PDB entry 3G38 | X-ray diffraction, 3.04 A resolution | chains A and G of the 3 polymer chains in the assembly

Chain A:
Name: Exodeoxyribonuclease
Source organism: Methanothermobacter thermautotrophicus
Notes: EC 3.1.11.2
Reference sequence: O26314 (O26314_METTH); numbering as in UniProt (aligned over 1-257)
Chain sequence (265 residues; numbered 1 to 265; the number before each row is that of its first residue):
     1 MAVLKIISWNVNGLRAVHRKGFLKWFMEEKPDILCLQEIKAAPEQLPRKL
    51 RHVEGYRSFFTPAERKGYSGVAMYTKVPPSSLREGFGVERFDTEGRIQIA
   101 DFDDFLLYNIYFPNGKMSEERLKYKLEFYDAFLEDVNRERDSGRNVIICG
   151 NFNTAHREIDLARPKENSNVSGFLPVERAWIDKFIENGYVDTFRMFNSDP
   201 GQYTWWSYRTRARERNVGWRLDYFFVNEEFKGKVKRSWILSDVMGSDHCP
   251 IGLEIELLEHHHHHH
Disordered / not traced: 1, 259-265
Construct notes: engineered mutation Ala2 (Thr in O26314), Asn151 (Asp in O26314); expression tag (258-265)

Chain G:
Molecule: 10-nt DNA strand
Sequence (10 nucleotides; each row starts with the number of its first residue):
     1 CCTGUGCGAT
Disordered / not traced: 10

Interface between chain A and chain G:
Contacting residue pairs (15):
  Asn10(A) with DA9(G), hydrogen bond to the phosphate
  Glu38(A) with DG8(G), sugar contact; DA9(G), phosphate contact
  Arg65(A) with DG6(G), phosphate contact; DC7(G), salt bridge to the phosphate
  Tyr68(A) with DC7(G), phosphate contact; DG8(G), hydrogen bond to the phosphate
  Tyr111(A) with DG8(G), sugar contact; DA9(G), hydrogen bond to the phosphate
  Asn114(A) with DG8(G), hydrogen bond to the phosphate
  Met117(A) with DC7(G), base contact; DG8(G), base contact
  Asn151(A) with DA9(G), hydrogen bond to the phosphate
  Asn153(A) with DA9(G), hydrogen bond to the phosphate
  His248(A) with DA9(G), salt bridge to the phosphate
Other interface residues (no listed pair), chain A (16 interface residues in all): Asn12, Lys40, Arg96, Trp205, Tyr208, Asp247

In short:
16 residues of chain A face 4 of chain G across their interface; the contacts include 6 hydrogen bonds and 2
salt bridges. Polar pairs include Asn10(A)-DA9(G), Tyr68(A)-DG8(G) and Tyr111(A)-DA9(G).
Chain A is Exodeoxyribonuclease (Methanothermobacter thermautotrophicus) and chain G is a 10-nt DNA strand;
the structure, The catalytically inactive mutant Mth0212 (D151N) in complex with an 8 bp dsDNA, was determined
by X-ray diffraction, deposited together with 3G00, 3G0R, 3G2D, 3G3C and 3G4T.
